PDB entry 6R0C | electron microscopy, 4.20 A resolution (low resolution: residue-level contacts below are approximate; hydrogen-bond / salt-bridge calls are withheld) | chains A and I of the 10 polymer chains in the assembly

[Chain A]
Name: Histone H3.3
From: Homo sapiens
UniProt: P84243 (H33_HUMAN); residues 0-135 here correspond to UniProt positions 1-136 (UniProt number = residue number + 1)
Sequence (136 residues; row label = number of the first residue in the row; numbering starts at 0):
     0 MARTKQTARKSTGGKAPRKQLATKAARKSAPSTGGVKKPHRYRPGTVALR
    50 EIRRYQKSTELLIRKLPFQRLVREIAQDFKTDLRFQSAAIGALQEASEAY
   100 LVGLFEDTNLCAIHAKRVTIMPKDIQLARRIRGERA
Unresolved in the structure: 0-38
UniProt features mapped onto this chain:
  - site: Ser31 (Interaction with ZMYND11)
  - modified residue: Arg2 (Asymmetric dimethylarginine), Thr3 (Phosphothreonine), Lys4 (Allysine), Gln5 (5-glutamyl dopamine), Thr6 (Phosphothreonine), Arg8 (Citrulline), Lys9 (N6,N6,N6-trimethyllysine), Ser10 (ADP-ribosylserine), Thr11 (Phosphothreonine), Lys14 (N6-(2-hydroxyisobutyryl)lysine), Arg17 (Asymmetric dimethylarginine), Lys18 (N6-(2-hydroxyisobutyryl)lysine), Lys23 (N6-(2-hydroxyisobutyryl)lysine), Arg26 (Citrulline), Lys27 (N6,N6,N6-trimethyllysine), Ser28 (ADP-ribosylserine), Ser31 (Phosphoserine), Lys36 (N6,N6,N6-trimethyllysine), Lys37 (N6-methyllysine), Tyr41 (Phosphotyrosine) and 9 more in UniProt
  - lipidation: Lys18 (N6-decanoyllysine)

[Chain I]
Molecule: 145-nt DNA strand
Sequence (145 nucleotides; numbered -74 to 70; the number before each row is that of its first residue; numbers below 1 keep their minus sign (DT-74 is residue -74)):
   -74 TGTCCAGGTTCTCCCTGTGGTGAAAACCAACTAACTACCTTCCCAGGAAA
   -24 CAGGTTTCACCAGCCAGGCCTTGAATGCAATTGTCTTACTAGGAATATTT
    26 GGACTTCCCCACCTACCATTCAGGTAACTTGATACAAACACAGCC
Unresolved in the structure: -74 to -72

[Chain A / chain I interface]
Contacting residue pairs (13; chain A residue first):
  Arg42(A) - DC70(I)
  Pro43(A) - DC-5(I)
  Arg72(A) - DA-23(I)
  Arg83(A) - DA-23(I)
  Phe84(A) - DC-24(I)
  Phe84(A) - DA-23(I)
  Gln85(A) - DC-24(I)
  Arg116(A) - DT-3(I)
  Arg116(A) - DG-2(I)
  Val117(A) - DT-3(I)
  Thr118(A) - DT-4(I)
  Thr118(A) - DT-3(I)
  Met120(A) - DG-2(I)
Other interface residues (no listed pair), chain A (12 interface residues in all): Thr45, Lys115

[Summary]
Chain A and chain I form an interface of 12 and 7 residues respectively.
Chain A is Histone H3.3 (Homo sapiens) and chain I is a 145-nt DNA strand; the structure, Human-D02 Nucleosome
Core Particle with biotin-streptavidin label, was determined by electron microscopy together with 6RNY from
the same study.
